PDB entry 6MUV | electron microscopy, 3.80 A resolution | chains P and Q of the 42 polymer chains in the assembly

[Chain P]
Molecule: 20S proteasome alpha-2 subunit
Source organism: Plasmodium falciparum (isolate 3D7)
Notes: EC 3.4.25.1
Reference sequence: C6KST3 (C6KST3_PLAF7); numbering as in UniProt (aligned over 1-235)
Sequence (235 residues; each row starts with the number of its first residue):
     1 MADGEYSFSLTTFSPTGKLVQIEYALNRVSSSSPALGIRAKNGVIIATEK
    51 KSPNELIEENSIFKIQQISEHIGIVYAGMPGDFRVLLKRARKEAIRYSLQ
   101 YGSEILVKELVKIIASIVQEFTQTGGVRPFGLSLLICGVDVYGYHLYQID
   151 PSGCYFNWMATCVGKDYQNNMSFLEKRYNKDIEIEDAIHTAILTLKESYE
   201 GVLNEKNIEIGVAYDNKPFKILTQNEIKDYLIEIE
Unresolved in the structure: 1-9, 234-235

[Chain Q]
Molecule: 20S proteasome alpha-3 subunit
Source organism: Plasmodium falciparum (isolate 3D7)
Notes: EC 3.4.25.1
Reference sequence: Q8IDG3 (Q8IDG3_PLAF7); residues 1-246 here = UniProt positions 1-246
Sequence (246 residues; numbered 1 to 246; the number before each row is that of its first residue):
     1 MARRYDSRTTTFSPEGRLYQVEYALEAINNASITIGLITKDGVILGADKV
    51 FISKLIDKANNYEKIYKIDKHIFCGVAGLNADANILINQSRLYAQRYLYN
   101 YNEVQPVSQLVVQICDIKQSYTQYGGLRPYGVSFLIGGYDTKDGYQLYHT
   151 DPSGNYSGWFATAIGTNNLTASSVLKQEWKNDMTLEEGLLLALKTLAKST
   201 DTEIPKSEKIELAYLTNKDGEVYQKYLTEKEIEELIKLYTQKYIKE
Unresolved in the structure: 1-6

[How chain P and chain Q interact]
Residue-residue contacts (43):
  Leu10(P) with Arg8(Q); Gly126(Q)
  Thr11(P) with Arg128(Q)
  Thr12(P) with Gln20(Q), hydrogen bond
  Phe13(P) with Gln20(Q), hydrogen bond (backbone-side chain); Tyr23(Q), hydrophobic; Ala24(Q), hydrophobic; Ala27(Q), hydrophobic; Arg128(Q)
  Ser14(P) with Tyr23(Q)
  Pro15(P) with Tyr23(Q); Glu26(Q)
  Thr16(P) with Glu26(Q)
  Gly17(P) with Tyr23(Q); Glu26(Q), hydrogen bond (backbone-side chain); Ala27(Q)
  Leu19(P) with Arg128(Q)
  Ser116(P) with Ile85(Q)
  Gln119(P) with Ala81(Q), hydrogen bond (side chain-backbone); Asp82(Q), hydrogen bond; Ile85(Q); Arg128(Q), hydrogen bond
  Thr122(P) with Arg128(Q)
  Gln123(P) with Tyr121(Q); Leu127(Q); Arg128(Q); Tyr130(Q), hydrogen bond
  Gly125(P) with Leu127(Q)
  Ser152(P) with Ala81(Q)
  Gly153(P) with Ala81(Q)
  Cys154(P) with Asn80(Q); Ala81(Q)
  Tyr155(P) with Glu63(Q); Asn84(Q)
  Asn157(P) with Ile56(Q); Asp57(Q), hydrogen bond (backbone-backbone); Asn61(Q)
  Trp158(P) with Leu55(Q); Ile56(Q), hydrophobic
  Met159(P) with Leu55(Q), hydrogen bond (backbone-backbone); Asp57(Q)
  Ala160(P) with Leu55(Q)
  Glu175(P) with Leu55(Q)
Other interface residues (no listed pair), chain P (30 interface residues in all): Lys18, Arg39, Lys112, Thr124, Phe156, Leu174, Tyr178
Other interface residues (no listed pair), chain Q (29 interface residues in all): Asn30, Ile52, Ser53, Asn60, Leu79, Arg91, Pro129, Gly131

[Overview]
The interface between chain P and chain Q involves 30 residues on one side and 29 on the other; the contacts
include 9 hydrogen bonds. Polar pairs include Thr12(P)-Gln20(Q), Phe13(P)-Gln20(Q) and Gly17(P)-Glu26(Q).
Here chain P is 20S proteasome alpha-2 subunit and chain Q is 20S proteasome alpha-3 subunit, both from
Plasmodium falciparum (isolate 3D7). Entry 6MUV (The structure of the Plasmodium falciparum 20S proteasome in
complex with two PA28 activators) was determined by electron microscopy, deposited together with 6DFK, 6MUW
and 6MUX.
